Entry 6QUM (electron microscopy, 3.25 A resolution); this record covers chains B and E of the 26 polymer chains in the assembly.

== Chain B ==
Protein: V-type ATP synthase alpha chain
Source organism: Thermus thermophilus (strain HB8 / ATCC 27634 / DSM 579)
Notes: EC 7.1.2.2
UniProtKB: Q56403 (VATA_THET8); residues 1-578 here = UniProt positions 1-578
Sequence (578 residues; numbered 1 to 578; the number before each row is that of its first residue):
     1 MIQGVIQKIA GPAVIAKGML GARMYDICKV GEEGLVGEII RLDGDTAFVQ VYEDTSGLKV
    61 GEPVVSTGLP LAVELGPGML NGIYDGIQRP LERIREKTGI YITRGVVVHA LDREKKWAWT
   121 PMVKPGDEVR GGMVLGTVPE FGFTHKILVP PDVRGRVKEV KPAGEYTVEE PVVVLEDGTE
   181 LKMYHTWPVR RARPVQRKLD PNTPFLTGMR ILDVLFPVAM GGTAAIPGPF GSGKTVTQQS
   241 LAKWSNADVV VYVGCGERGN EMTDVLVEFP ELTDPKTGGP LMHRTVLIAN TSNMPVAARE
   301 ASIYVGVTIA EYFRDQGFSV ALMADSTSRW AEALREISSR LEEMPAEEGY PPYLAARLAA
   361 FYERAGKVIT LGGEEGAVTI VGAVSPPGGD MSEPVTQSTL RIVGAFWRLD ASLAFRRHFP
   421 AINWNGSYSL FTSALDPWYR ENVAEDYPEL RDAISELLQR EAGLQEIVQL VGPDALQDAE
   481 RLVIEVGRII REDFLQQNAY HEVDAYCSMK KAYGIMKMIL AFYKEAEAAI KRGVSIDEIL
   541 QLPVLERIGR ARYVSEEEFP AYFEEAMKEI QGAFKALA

== Chain E ==
Protein: V-type ATP synthase beta chain
Source organism: Thermus thermophilus (strain HB8 / ATCC 27634 / DSM 579)
UniProtKB: Q56404 (VATB_THET8); numbering as in UniProt (aligned over 1-478)
Sequence (478 residues; row label = number of the first residue in the row):
     1 MDLLKKEYTG ITYISGPLLF VENAKDLAYG AIVDIKDGTG RVRGGQVIEV SEEYAVIQVF
    61 EETTGLDLAT TSVSLVEDVA RLGVSKEMLG RRFNGIGKPI DGLPPITPEK RLPITGLPLN
   121 PVARRKPEQF IQTGISTIDV MNTLVRGQKL PIFSGSGLPA NEIAAQIARQ ATVRPDLSGE
   181 GEKEEPFAVV FAAMGITQRE LSYFIQEFER TGALSRSVLF LNKADDPTIE RILTPRMALT
   241 VAEYLAFEHD YHVLVILTDM TNYCEALREI GAAREEIPGR RGYPGYMYTD LATIYERAGV
   301 VEGKKGSVTQ IPILSMPDDD RTHPIPDLTG YITEGQIQLS RELHRKGIYP PIDPLPSLSR
   361 LMNNGVGKGK TREDHKQVSD QLYSAYANGV DIRKLVAIIG EDALTENDRR YLQFADAFER
   421 FFINQGQQNR SIEESLQIAW ALLSMLPQGE LKRISKDHIG KYYGQKLEEI WGAPQALD
Not modelled in the structure: 1-2, 472-478

== Interface between chain B and chain E ==
Residue-residue contacts (41; chain B residue first):
  Gly21(B) with Asp67(E)
  Ala22(B) with Leu66(E); Asp67(E)
  Arg23(B) with Gly65(E), hydrogen bond (side chain-backbone); Leu66(E)
  Met24(B) with Ile14(E); Thr63(E); Gly65(E), hydrogen bond (backbone-backbone); Leu66(E), hydrogen bond (backbone-backbone)
  Tyr25(B) with Glu62(E); Thr64(E)
  Arg41(B) with Tyr13(E); Ile14(E); Ser15(E), hydrogen bond
  Leu42(B) with Tyr13(E); Ile14(E), hydrogen bond (backbone-backbone); Leu68(E), hydrophobic
  Asp43(B) with Thr12(E); Tyr13(E)
  Gly44(B) with Thr12(E), hydrogen bond (backbone-backbone); Leu68(E)
  Lys198(B) with Lys223(E)
  Asp200(B) with Ser202(E); Gln206(E), hydrogen bond
  Glu347(B) with Arg268(E), salt bridge; Arg281(E)
  Pro352(B) with Glu269(E)
  Tyr353(B) with Glu269(E)
  Ala355(B) with Glu265(E)
  Ala356(B) with Glu269(E)
  Ala359(B) with Ala224(E), hydrophobic
  Glu363(B) with Thr197(E); Gln198(E); Ala224(E); Asp225(E)
  Gln397(B) with Pro317(E), hydrogen bond (side chain-backbone)
  Arg401(B) with Asp259(E), salt bridge; Asn262(E), hydrogen bond; Ser315(E), hydrogen bond
  Leu430(B) with Arg199(E)
  Phe431(B) with Arg199(E)
Also at the interface, not in a pair above, chain B (29 interface residues in all): Leu20, Pro70, Leu199, Pro201, Met344, Arg364, Ile402
Also at the interface, not in a pair above, chain E (34 interface residues in all): Thr39, Ala69, Ile196, Thr261, Ala272, Pro278, Tyr283

== Overview ==
Chain B and chain E form an interface of 29 and 34 residues respectively, with 10 hydrogen bonds and 2 salt
bridges. Among the polar pairs are Glu347(B)-Arg268(E), Arg401(B)-Asp259(E) and Arg23(B)-Gly65(E).
Here chain B is V-type ATP synthase alpha chain and chain E is V-type ATP synthase beta chain, both from
Thermus thermophilus (strain HB8 / ATCC 27634 / DSM 579). Entry 6QUM (Thermus thermophilus V/A-type
ATPase/synthase, rotational state 1) was determined by electron microscopy together with 6R0W, 6R0Y, 6R0Z and
6R10 from the same study.
